Entry 6CYU (X-ray diffraction, 1.82 A resolution); this record covers chain A.

[Chain A]
Name: Beta-lactamase
Organism: Escherichia coli
Notes: EC 3.5.2.6
UniProtKB: Q9L5C7 (Q9L5C7_ECOLX); the author numbering skips numbers that UniProt does not, so the offset changes along the chain: 25-57 = UniProt 29-61; 59-238 = UniProt 62-241; 240-252 = UniProt 242-254; 254-290 = UniProt 255-291
Amino-acid sequence (263 residues; numbered 25 to 290; 3 numbers in that range are skipped by the numbering (no residue carries them; nothing is unmodelled there); the number before each row is that of its first residue):
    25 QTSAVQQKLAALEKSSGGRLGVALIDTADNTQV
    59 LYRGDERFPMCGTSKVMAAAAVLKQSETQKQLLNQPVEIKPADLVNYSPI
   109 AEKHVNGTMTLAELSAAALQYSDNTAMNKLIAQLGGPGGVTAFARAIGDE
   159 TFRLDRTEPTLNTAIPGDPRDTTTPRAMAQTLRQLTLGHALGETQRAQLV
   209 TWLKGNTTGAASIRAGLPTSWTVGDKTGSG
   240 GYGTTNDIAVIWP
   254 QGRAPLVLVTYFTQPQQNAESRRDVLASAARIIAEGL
Disordered / not traced: 25, 290
Sequence notes: engineered mutation Gly-70 (Ser73 in Q9L5C7), Ser-106 (Asn109 in Q9L5C7), Gly-240 (Asp242 in Q9L5C7)
Small-molecule neighbours: CE4 ((2R)-2-[(R)-{[(2Z)-2-(2-amino-1,3-thiazol-4-yl)-2-(methoxyimino)acetyl]amino}(carboxy)methyl]-5-methylidene-5,6-dihydro -2H-1,3-thiazine-4-carboxylic acid): Cys-69, Gly-70, Lys-73, Tyr-105, Ser-130, Asn-132, Glu-166, Pro-167, Asn-170, Thr-216, Lys-234, Thr-235, Gly-236, Ser-237, Gly-238, Gly-240
Reported in the primary citation:
  - mutagenesis - N106S (16-fold), D240G (3-fold): decreased growth in response to cefotaxime
  - mutagenesis - N106S: unchanged growth in response to ceftazidime
  - mutagenesis - N104A (14-fold), N106S (5-fold), N106S/D240G (2-fold): decreased catalytic activity on cefotaxime
  - mutagenesis - N106S (1.6-fold): decreased catalytic activity on ceftazidime
  - mutagenesis - N106S (+5.2 degC), N106S/D240G (Tm change 4.6 degC): increased stability
  - mutagenesis - N106S: increased expression
  - mutagenesis - N106S/D240G (1.5-fold): increased growth in response to cefotaxime
  - mutagenesis - N106S/D240G (2-fold), D240G (1.3-fold): increased growth in response to ceftazidime
  - mutagenesis - D240G: decreased expression
  - mutagenesis - D240G (>2-fold): increased catalytic activity on cefotaxime
  - mutagenesis - D240G (10-fold): increased catalytic activity on ceftazidime
  - mutagenesis - D240G (Tm change -3.2 degC): decreased stability

[Summary]
Ligands of chain A: compound CE4. The paper reports that N104A, N106S and N106S/D240G reduce catalytic
activity on cefotaxime; N106S and D240G reduce growth in response to cefotaxime.
Chain A is Beta-lactamase (Escherichia coli); the structure, Crystal structure of CTX-M-14 S70G/N106S/D240G
beta-lactamase in complex with hydrolyzed cefotaxime, was determined by X-ray diffraction together with 6CYK,
6CYN and 6CYQ from the same study.
